8PTY - chains B and C of the 3 polymer chains in the assembly; structure by electron microscopy, 3.58 A resolution.

[Chain B]
Protein: Elongator complex protein 2
Organism: Homo sapiens
UniProtKB: Q6IA86 (ELP2_HUMAN); residue numbers follow UniProt; this construct covers 1-826
Chain sequence (826 residues; row label = number of the first residue in the row):
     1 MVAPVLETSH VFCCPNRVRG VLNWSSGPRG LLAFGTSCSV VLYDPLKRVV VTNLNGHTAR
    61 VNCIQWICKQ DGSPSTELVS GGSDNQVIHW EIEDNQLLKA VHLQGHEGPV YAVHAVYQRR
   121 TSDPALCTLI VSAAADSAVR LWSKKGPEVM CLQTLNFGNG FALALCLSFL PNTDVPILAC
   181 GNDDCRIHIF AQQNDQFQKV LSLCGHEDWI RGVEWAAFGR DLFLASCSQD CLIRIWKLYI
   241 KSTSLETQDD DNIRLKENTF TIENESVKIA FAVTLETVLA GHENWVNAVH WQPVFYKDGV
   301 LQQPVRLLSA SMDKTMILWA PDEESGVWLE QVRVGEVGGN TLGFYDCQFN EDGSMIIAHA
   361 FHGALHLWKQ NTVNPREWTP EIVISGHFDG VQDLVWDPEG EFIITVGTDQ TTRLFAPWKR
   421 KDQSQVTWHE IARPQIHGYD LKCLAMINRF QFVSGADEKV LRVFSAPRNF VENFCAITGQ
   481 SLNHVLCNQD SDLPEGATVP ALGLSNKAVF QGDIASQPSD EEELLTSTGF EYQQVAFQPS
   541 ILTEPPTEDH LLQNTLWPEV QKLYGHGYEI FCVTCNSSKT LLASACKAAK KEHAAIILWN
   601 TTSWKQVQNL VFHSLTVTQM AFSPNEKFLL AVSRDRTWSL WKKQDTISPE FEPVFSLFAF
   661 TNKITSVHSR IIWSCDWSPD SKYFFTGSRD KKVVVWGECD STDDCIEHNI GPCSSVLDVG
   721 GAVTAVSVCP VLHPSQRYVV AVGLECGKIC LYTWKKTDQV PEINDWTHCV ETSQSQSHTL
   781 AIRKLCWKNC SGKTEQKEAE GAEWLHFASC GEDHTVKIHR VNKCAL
Not modelled in the structure: 1-5, 240-272, 480-542, 646-653, 793-804, 824-826

[Chain C]
Protein: Elongator complex protein 3
Organism: Homo sapiens
Notes: EC 2.3.1.-
UniProtKB: Q9H9T3 (ELP3_HUMAN); numbering as in UniProt (aligned over 1-547)
Chain sequence (581 residues; row label = number of the first residue in the row):
     1 MRQKRKGDLS PAELMMLTIG DVIKQLIEAH EQGKDIDLNK VKTKTAAKYG LSAQPRLVDI
    61 IAAVPPQYRK VLMPKLKAKP IRTASGIAVV AVMCKPHRCP HISFTGNICV YCPGGPDSDF
   121 EYSTQSYTGY EPTSMRAIRA RYDPFLQTRH RIEQLKQLGH SVDKVEFIVM GGTFMALPEE
   181 YRDYFIRNLH DALSGHTSNN IYEAVKYSER SLTKCIGITI ETRPDYCMKR HLSDMLTYGC
   241 TRLEIGVQSV YEDVARDTNR GHTVKAVCES FHLAKDSGFK VVAHMMPDLP NVGLERDIEQ
   301 FTEFFENPAF RPDGLKLYPT LVIRGTGLYE LWKSGRYKSY SPSDLVELVA RILALVPPWT
   361 RVYRVQRDIP MPLVSSGVEH GNLRELALAR MKDLGIQCRD VRTREVGIQE IHHKVRPYQV
   421 ELVRRDYVAN GGWETFLSYE DPDQDILIGL LRLRKCSEET FRFELGGGVS IVRELHVYGS
   481 VVPVSSRDPT KFQHQGFGML LMEEAERIAR EEHGSGKIAV ISGVGTRNYY RKIGYRLQGP
   541 YMVKMLKGLE GSAWSHPQFE KGGGSGGGSG GSAWSHPQFE K
Not modelled in the structure: 1-84, 407-416, 482-494, 548-581
Sequence notes: expression tag (548-581)
Bound ions: 4Fe-4S cluster Fe: Cys-99, Cys-109, Cys-112 (together with methionine)
Residues lining bound ligands:
  - 5'-deoxyadenosine (5AD): Tyr-111, Cys-112, Pro-113, Gln-248, His-284, Met-286, Tyr-318, Pro-319, Thr-320, Leu-321, Ile-323, Arg-367
  - methionine (MET): Ser-126, Gly-172, Thr-173, Glu-221, Thr-222, Arg-223, Gly-246, Arg-260
  - 4Fe-4S cluster (SF4): Cys-99, His-101, Ile-108, Cys-109, Tyr-111, Cys-112, Gln-125, Ser-126, Gly-172, Arg-223, Arg-260
UniProt features mapped onto this chain:
  - binding site ([4Fe-4S] cluster): Cys-99, Cys-109, Cys-112
  - binding site (acetyl-CoA): Lys-164, Glu-474 to Val-477, Phe-497 to Met-499, Tyr-530
  - modified residue: Ser-161 (Phosphoserine), Tyr-202 (Phosphotyrosine), Lys-229 (N6-methyllysine), Tyr-251 (Phosphotyrosine)
What the authors report for this chain:
  - 4Fe-4S cluster coordination: Cys-99, Cys-109, Cys-112
  - catalytic residues: Lys-280, Lys-316, Tyr-318, Tyr-363, Glu-474, Tyr-478, Tyr-529, Tyr-530 (proposed by the authors, not directly observed)
  - post-translational modification sites: Lys-280, Lys-316, Tyr-318 (proposed by the authors, not directly observed)
  - disease-associated variants - I298S, D443N, R454K, R473K: decreased stability

[Chain B / chain C interface]
Pairs across the interface (27):
  Arg-19(B) with Gly-195(C)
  Arg-60(B) with Asn-199(C), hydrogen bond
  Ser-83(B) with Asn-199(C), hydrogen bond
  Pro-109(B) with Asn-199(C)
  Tyr-111(B) with His-196(C); Thr-197(C), hydrogen bond (side chain-backbone)
  Ala-135(B) with Tyr-207(C)
  Asn-159(B) with Arg-210(C), hydrogen bond (backbone-side chain)
  Gly-160(B) with Arg-210(C)
  Phe-161(B) with Tyr-207(C), hydrophobic
  Asp-183(B) with Arg-210(C), salt bridge
  Asp-208(B) with Leu-212(C)
  Trp-209(B) with Ser-194(C); Tyr-207(C); Arg-210(C); Leu-212(C)
  Asn-340(B) with His-150(C), hydrogen bond
  Phe-361(B) with Phe-145(C), hydrophobic
  Gln-410(B) with Arg-141(C), hydrogen bond
  His-437(B) with Arg-141(C), hydrogen bond (backbone-side chain)
  Gly-438(B) with Tyr-122(C), hydrogen bond (backbone-side chain); Arg-141(C)
  Tyr-439(B) with Pro-96(C); Tyr-122(C)
  Gly-567(B) with Arg-98(C)
  Tyr-568(B) with Arg-98(C)
  Glu-569(B) with Arg-98(C), salt bridge
Other interface residues (no listed pair), chain B (28 interface residues in all): Arg-17, Arg-211, Gln-229, Trp-285, Leu-342, Ile-436, Lys-459
Other interface residues (no listed pair), chain C (21 interface residues in all): Asp-117, Leu-146, Arg-149, Ser-198, Glu-203, Lys-206, Ser-211

[Summary]
28 residues of chain B and 21 residues of chain C are in contact, with 8 hydrogen bonds and 2 salt bridges.
Among the polar pairs are Asp-183(B)/Arg-210(C), Glu-569(B)/Arg-98(C) and Arg-60(B)/Asn-199(C). From the
paper: catalytic residues Lys-280(C), Lys-316(C) and Tyr-318(C) among others; I298S, D443N and R454K of chain
C, among others, reduce stability.
Chain B is Elongator complex protein 2 and chain C is Elongator complex protein 3, both from Homo sapiens; the
structure, Cryo-EM structure of human Elp123 in complex with 5'-deoxyadenosine and methionine, was determined
by electron microscopy, deposited together with 8PTX, 8PTZ and 8PU0.
